Entry 6Z7N (electron microscopy, 3.77 A resolution); this record covers chains G and I of the 36 polymer chains in the assembly.

# Chain G (and I)
Molecule: Hexon protein
Source organism: Human adenovirus 41
Notes: chain I of this document is another copy of the same molecule, construct and numbering; everything in this record applies to it too
UniProtKB: P11820 (CAPSH_ADE41); numbering as in UniProt (aligned over 1-925)
Amino-acid sequence (925 residues; each row starts with the number of its first residue):
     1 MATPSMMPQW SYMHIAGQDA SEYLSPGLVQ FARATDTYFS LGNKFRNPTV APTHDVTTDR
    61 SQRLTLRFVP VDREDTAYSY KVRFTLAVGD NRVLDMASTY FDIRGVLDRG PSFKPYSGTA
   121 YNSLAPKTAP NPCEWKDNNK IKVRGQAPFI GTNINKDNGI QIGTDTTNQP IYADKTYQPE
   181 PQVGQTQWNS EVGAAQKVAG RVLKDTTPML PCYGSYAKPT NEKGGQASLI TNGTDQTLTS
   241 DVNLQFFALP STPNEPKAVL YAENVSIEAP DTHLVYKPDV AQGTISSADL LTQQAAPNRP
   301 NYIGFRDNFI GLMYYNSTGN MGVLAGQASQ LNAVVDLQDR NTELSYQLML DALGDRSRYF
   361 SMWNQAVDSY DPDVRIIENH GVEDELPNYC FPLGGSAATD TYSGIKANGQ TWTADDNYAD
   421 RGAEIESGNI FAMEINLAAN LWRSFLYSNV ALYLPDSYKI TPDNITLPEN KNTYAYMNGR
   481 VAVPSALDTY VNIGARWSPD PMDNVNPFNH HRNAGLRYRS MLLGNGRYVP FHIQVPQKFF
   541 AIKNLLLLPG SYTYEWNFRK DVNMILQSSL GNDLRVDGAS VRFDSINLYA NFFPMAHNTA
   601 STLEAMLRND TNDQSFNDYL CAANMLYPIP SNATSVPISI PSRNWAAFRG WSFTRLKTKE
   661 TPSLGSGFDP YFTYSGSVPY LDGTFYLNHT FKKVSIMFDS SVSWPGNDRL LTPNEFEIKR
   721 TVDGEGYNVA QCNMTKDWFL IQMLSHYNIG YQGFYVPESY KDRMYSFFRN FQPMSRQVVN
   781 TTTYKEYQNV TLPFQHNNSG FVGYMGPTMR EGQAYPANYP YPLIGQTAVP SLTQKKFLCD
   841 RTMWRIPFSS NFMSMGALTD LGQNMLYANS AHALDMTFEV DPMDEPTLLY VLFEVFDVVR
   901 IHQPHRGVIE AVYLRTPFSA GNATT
Unresolved in the structure: 1-6, 163-164, 181-187, 231-240, 404-423 (chain I: 1, 163-164, 230-241, 924-925)
UniProt features mapped onto this chain:
  - site: G750 (Involved in interaction with pre-protein VI)
  - modified residue: A2 (N-acetylalanine), Y913 (Phosphotyrosine)

# How chain G and chain I interact
Residue-residue contacts (332):
  T37(G) with N748(I)
  Y38(G) with M853(I)
  F39(G) with Q752(I)
  S40(G) with Q752(I), hydrogen bond (backbone-side chain)
  K44(G) with Q752(I)
  V56(G) with Y38(I)
  V93(G) with F39(I), hydrophobic
  D95(G) with K44(I), salt bridge
  P126(G) with P392(I)
  T128(G) with L393(I)
  A129(G) with L393(I); G395(I)
  N139(G) with N417(I), hydrogen bond (side chain-backbone)
  K140(G) with N417(I); Y418(I); A419(I), hydrogen bond (side chain-backbone); D420(I), salt bridge; G422(I)
  I141(G) with A423(I), hydrogen bond (backbone-backbone)
  K142(G) with A423(I), hydrogen bond (side chain-backbone); E424(I), hydrogen bond (side chain-backbone); I425(I)
  V143(G) with E424(I)
  R144(G) with W188(I); G394(I); E424(I)
  G145(G) with E426(I)
  Q146(G) with E426(I)
  A147(G) with E426(I); S427(I); G428(I), hydrogen bond (backbone-backbone)
  P148(G) with G428(I)
  I154(G) with W412(I), hydrophobic
  K156(G) with N408(I); W412(I)
  Q245(G) with Y418(I), hydrogen bond
  F246(G) with W412(I)
  F247(G) with S403(I); I405(I); W412(I); Y418(I), hydrophobic; I425(I), hydrophobic
  A248(G) with Y402(I); S403(I), hydrogen bond (backbone-backbone); G404(I); I405(I), hydrophobic
  L249(G) with Y402(I), hydrophobic; R421(I)
  P250(G) with T401(I); Y402(I); R421(I)
  S251(G) with R421(I)
  P253(G) with I405(I)
  N254(G) with I405(I); W412(I); T413(I)
  E255(G) with W412(I)
  P256(G) with W412(I), hydrophobic
  K257(G) with Y402(I); W412(I)
  Y276(G) with Q185(I); T186(I), hydrogen bond (side chain-backbone); Q187(I)
  D289(G) with T186(I)
  L291(G) with W188(I)
  T292(G) with T186(I); Q187(I), hydrogen bond
  H380(G) with P115(I); Y116(I); S117(I), hydrogen bond (backbone-backbone); R517(I), hydrogen bond; M521(I)
  V382(G) with G118(I)
  E383(G) with S117(I), hydrogen bond; S448(I); H511(I); R512(I)
  D384(G) with K127(I), salt bridge; Y213(I), hydrogen bond
  E385(G) with S117(I); S448(I)
  L386(G) with K127(I); R443(I); S444(I); Y447(I), hydrophobic
  P387(G) with T808(I)
  N388(G) with N440(I); S444(I)
  Y389(G) with T128(I); I435(I); N440(I); M809(I); R810(I)
  C390(G) with M433(I); E434(I); I435(I), hydrophobic
  F391(G) with M433(I); E434(I), hydrogen bond (backbone-backbone); F801(I), hydrophobic
  P392(G) with M433(I), hydrophobic
  L393(G) with Y389(I), hydrophobic
  N429(G) with R810(I); E811(I); G812(I), hydrogen bond (side chain-backbone)
  I430(G) with G800(I); F801(I), hydrophobic; R810(I), hydrogen bond (backbone-side chain)
  E434(G) with P126(I); K127(I), hydrogen bond (side chain-backbone)
  I435(G) with I435(I), hydrophobic
  N436(G) with S123(I)
  L437(G) with L437(I), hydrophobic; L441(I), hydrophobic
  A439(G) with S123(I); L124(I)
  N440(G) with L124(I)
  R443(G) with L124(I)
  Y490(G) with A120(I)
  I493(G) with Y116(I), hydrophobic; T119(I); A120(I), hydrophobic; N525(I), hydrogen bond (backbone-side chain)
  G494(G) with P115(I); N525(I)
  A495(G) with N525(I)
  R496(G) with Y518(I); M521(I)
  N544(G) with N43(I), hydrogen bond; K44(I)
  F593(G) with Y38(I), hydrophobic; F39(I), hydrophobic
  M595(G) with F39(I), hydrophobic
  T599(G) with F31(I)
  L603(G) with F31(I), hydrophobic
  M606(G) with G27(I); L28(I)
  L607(G) with L28(I), hydrophobic
  T611(G) with Y23(I)
  N612(G) with L24(I); S25(I), hydrogen bond; L28(I)
  Q614(G) with K44(I)
  S615(G) with K44(I), hydrogen bond (backbone-backbone); F45(I); R46(I)
  F616(G) with K44(I)
  N617(G) with R46(I)
  A646(G) with M6(I), hydrophobic; W10(I)
  A647(G) with W10(I), hydrophobic
  N707(G) with D59(I), hydrogen bond (side chain-backbone); R60(I), hydrogen bond (side chain-backbone); S61(I); Q62(I), hydrogen bond (backbone-backbone)
  D708(G) with S61(I), hydrogen bond; Q62(I); R63(I)
  R709(G) with T58(I); R60(I); Q62(I), hydrogen bond (side chain-backbone); L64(I), hydrogen bond (backbone-backbone)
  L710(G) with R63(I)
  L711(G) with R63(I); T65(I)
  E725(G) with R104(I), hydrogen bond (backbone-side chain)
  G726(G) with D102(I); R104(I); H532(I), hydrogen bond (backbone-side chain); Y589(I)
  V729(G) with M362(I), hydrophobic; Q534(I), hydrogen bond (backbone-side chain)
  A730(G) with S361(I); M362(I), hydrophobic; Q534(I)
  Q731(G) with S361(I); N364(I); L522(I); H532(I)
  K736(G) with Y100(I), hydrogen bond; D102(I), salt bridge; Y589(I)
  F739(G) with F360(I), hydrophobic
  L740(G) with N591(I)
  G750(G) with N591(I)
  Y751(G) with L64(I); D95(I); F592(I); F593(I), hydrophobic; P594(I)
  Q752(G) with D95(I); A97(I)
  G753(G) with A97(I); S98(I)
  F754(G) with W363(I), hydrogen bond (backbone-side chain); N591(I)
  Y755(G) with F360(I), hydrophobic
  V756(G) with R358(I); F360(I), hydrophobic
  D762(G) with R358(I), salt bridge
  F768(G) with R358(I); Y359(I); F360(I), hydrophobic
  P773(G) with S361(I); Y518(I)
  S775(G) with G524(I)
  Q777(G) with L523(I), hydrogen bond (side chain-backbone); G524(I); N525(I), hydrogen bond (side chain-backbone); G526(I), hydrogen bond (side chain-backbone); Y528(I); V529(I)
  Q788(G) with P219(I); T220(I), hydrogen bond (side chain-backbone); N221(I), hydrogen bond (side chain-backbone); E222(I)
  N789(G) with E222(I)
  V790(G) with E222(I)
  P793(G) with E180(I)
  F794(G) with E180(I); K223(I); G224(I)
  Q795(G) with E180(I), hydrogen bond (backbone-side chain)
  H796(G) with P179(I); E180(I), hydrogen bond (backbone-side chain); Q226(I), hydrogen bond
  N797(G) with A120(I); Y121(I); N122(I), hydrogen bond (side chain-backbone)
  N798(G) with N122(I), hydrogen bond (backbone-side chain); L124(I), hydrogen bond (side chain-backbone)
  S799(G) with N122(I), hydrogen bond (backbone-side chain)
  F801(G) with L124(I); A125(I), hydrophobic; P126(I)
  Y804(G) with Q178(I); E180(I)
  M809(G) with Q187(I); L393(I), hydrophobic
  R810(G) with L393(I)
  E811(G) with Q182(I); V183(I), hydrogen bond (side chain-backbone); G184(I), hydrogen bond (side chain-backbone)
  G812(G) with E180(I); P181(I)
  Q813(G) with Q146(I), hydrogen bond; A147(I); P148(I); P179(I), hydrogen bond (backbone-backbone)
  A814(G) with N131(I); P132(I); Q146(I); C212(I), hydrophobic
  Y815(G) with N122(I), hydrogen bond (backbone-side chain); P132(I), hydrophobic; R201(I), hydrogen bond (side chain-backbone); V202(I), hydrogen bond (side chain-backbone); L203(I), hydrophobic
  P816(G) with S215(I); Y216(I); A217(I), hydrophobic; I267(I), hydrophobic
  A817(G) with Y121(I), hydrophobic; S215(I), hydrogen bond (backbone-backbone); Y216(I); A217(I), hydrogen bond (backbone-backbone)
  N818(G) with Y216(I); P219(I); G224(I); G225(I)
  P820(G) with Y121(I); Y216(I)
  Y821(G) with Y121(I); Y216(I); P219(I)
  P822(G) with Y121(I); Y216(I); P270(I), hydrophobic
  L823(G) with G526(I); R527(I), hydrogen bond (backbone-backbone)
  I824(G) with F113(I); K114(I); P115(I); Y116(I), hydrophobic; P270(I); N525(I)
  G825(G) with P111(I); R527(I)
  Q826(G) with P111(I)
  T827(G) with E268(I), hydrogen bond; P270(I)
  A828(G) with R527(I); Y528(I), hydrophobic
  V829(G) with Y528(I)
  S831(G) with Y528(I), hydrogen bond (side chain-backbone)
  T833(G) with P530(I)
  S850(G) with T57(I), hydrogen bond
  N851(G) with F593(I)
  F852(G) with L64(I), hydrophobic
  M855(G) with A51(I), hydrophobic; P52(I), hydrophobic; V56(I), hydrophobic
  G856(G) with T49(I); A51(I)
  A857(G) with T49(I), hydrogen bond (backbone-side chain)
  L858(G) with W10(I), hydrophobic; A16(I), hydrophobic; T49(I), hydrogen bond (backbone-backbone); V50(I); A51(I), hydrogen bond (backbone-backbone)
  T859(G) with A51(I)
  D860(G) with A51(I); P52(I); T53(I)
  G862(G) with W10(I)
  Q863(G) with A2(I); T3(I), hydrogen bond (backbone-side chain); A51(I), hydrogen bond (side chain-backbone); T53(I), hydrogen bond
  A868(G) with T3(I)
  N869(G) with T3(I); S5(I), hydrogen bond
  F896(G) with I15(I)
  V898(G) with M13(I), hydrophobic; I15(I), hydrophobic; R46(I)
  R900(G) with Y12(I), hydrogen bond (side chain-backbone); H14(I), hydrogen bond
  V912(G) with Y12(I); M13(I)
  L914(G) with Q9(I); M13(I), hydrophobic; I15(I), hydrophobic
Other interface residues (no listed pair), chain G (187 interface residues in all): P52, P130, V198, L260, E378, N379, G381, F431, A432, M433, L441, S485, T489, N492, L546, N644, T712, Y727, N728, D737, M743, P757, R769, R776, E786, V802, K835, M865, T916
Other interface residues (no listed pair), chain I (189 interface residues in all): L41, R67, R109, N189, K218, E263, P297, P300, Y302, F309, Q365, F391, T411, A414, N429, A432, L452, P484, P807, M855

# In short
Chain G and chain I form an interface of 187 and 189 residues respectively, with 68 hydrogen bonds and 5 salt
bridges. Among the polar pairs are D95(G)-K44(I), K140(G)-D420(I) and D384(G)-K127(I).
Chain G and chain I are both Hexon protein (Human adenovirus 41); the structure, The atomic structure of
HAdV-F41 at pH 7.4, was determined by electron microscopy, deposited together with 6Z7Q.
